PDB entry 6LX3 | electron microscopy, 3.15 A resolution | chains J and P of the 6 polymer chains in the assembly

[Chain J]
Protein: Immunoglobulin J chain
Source organism: Homo sapiens
UniProtKB: P01591 (IGJ_HUMAN); residues -22 to 136 here correspond to UniProt positions 1-159 (UniProt number = residue number + 23)
Amino-acid sequence (167 residues; numbered -22 to 144; the number before each row is that of its first residue; numbers below 1 keep their minus sign (Met-22 is residue -22)):
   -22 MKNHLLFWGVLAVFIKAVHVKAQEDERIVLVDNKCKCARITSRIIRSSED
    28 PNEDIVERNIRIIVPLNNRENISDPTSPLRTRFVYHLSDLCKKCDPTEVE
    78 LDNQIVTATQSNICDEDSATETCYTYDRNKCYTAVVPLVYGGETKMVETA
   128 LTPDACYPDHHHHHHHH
Disordered / not traced: -22 to 2, 92-97, 137-144
Differences from the reference sequence: expression tag (137-144)
Disulfides: Cys12-Cys100, Cys71-Cys91, Cys108-Cys133
Curated features (UniProtKB/Swiss-Prot):
  - modified residue: Gln0 (Pyrrolidone carboxylic acid)
  - glycosylation: Asn48 (N-linked (GlcNAc...) (complex) asparagine)

[Chain P]
Protein: Polymeric immunoglobulin receptor
Source organism: Homo sapiens
UniProtKB: P01833 (PIGR_HUMAN); residues -17 to 547 here correspond to UniProt positions 1-565 (UniProt number = residue number + 18)
Amino-acid sequence (573 residues; numbered -17 to 555; the number before each row is that of its first residue; numbers below 1 keep their minus sign (Met-17 is residue -17)):
   -17 MLLFVLTCLLAVFPAISTKSPIFGPEEVNSVEGNSVSITCYYPPTSVNRH
    33 TRKYWCRQGARGGCITLISSEGYVSSKYAGRANLTNFPENGTFVVNIAQL
    83 SQDDSGRYKCGLGINSRGLSFDVSLEVSQGPGLLNDTKVYTVDLGRTVTI
   133 NCPFKTENAQKRKSLYKQIGLYPVLVIDSSGYVNPNYTGRIRLDIQGTGQ
   183 LLFSVVINQLRLSDAGQYLCQAGDDSNSNKKNADLQVLKPEPELVYEDLR
   233 GSVTFHCALGPEVANVAKFLCRQSSGENCDVVVNTLGKRAPAFEGRILLN
   283 PQDKDGSFSVVITGLRKEDAGRYLCGAHSDGQLQEGSPIQAWQLFVNEES
   333 TIPRSPTVVKGVAGGSVAVLCPYNRKESKSIKYWCLWEGAQNGRCPLLVD
   383 SEGWVKAQYEGRLSLLEEPGNGTFTVILNQLTSRDAGFYWCLTNGDTLWR
   433 TTVEIKIIEGEPNLKVPGNVTAVLGETLKVPCHFPCKFSSYEKYWCKWNN
   483 TGCQALPSQDEGPSKAFVNCDENSRLVSLTLNLVTRADEGWYWCGVKQGH
   533 FYGETAAVYVAVEERHHHHHHHH
Disordered / not traced: -17 to 0, 113-119, 160-163, 176-184, 205-209, 489-498, 545-555
Differences from the reference sequence: expression tag (548-555)
Disulfides: Cys22-Cys92, Cys38-Cys46, Cys134-Cys202, Cys239-Cys307, Cys253-Cys261, Cys353-Cys423, Cys367-Cys377, Cys464-Cys526, Cys478-Cys485
Curated features (UniProtKB/Swiss-Prot):
  - glycosylation (N-linked (GlcNAc...) asparagine): Asn65, Asn72, Asn117, Asn168, Asn403, Asn451 (complex), Asn481
From the paper describing this entry:
  - mutagenesis - V29N/R31S, R99N/L101T: abolished binding to Fcalpha-J

[How chain J and chain P interact]
Contacting residue pairs (13):
  Ile40(J) - Arg99(P)
  Arg105(J) - Val29(P)
  Arg105(J) - Asn30(P)  hydrogen bond
  Arg105(J) - Leu101(P)
  Asn106(J) - Val29(P)
  Asp131(J) - Ser28(P)
  Asp131(J) - Val29(P)
  Asp131(J) - His32(P)
  Asp131(J) - Thr33(P)
  Tyr134(J) - Ser28(P)
  Tyr134(J) - His32(P)
  Asp136(J) - Ser28(P)
  Asp136(J) - Arg31(P)  salt bridge
Also at the interface, not in a pair above, chain J (8 interface residues in all): Glu77, Ala132
Also at the interface, not in a pair above, chain P (11 interface residues in all): Thr27, Glu331, Lys342
From the paper, about this interface:
  - specific contacts: Arg105(J)-Val29(P), Asn106(J)-Val29(P), Ala132(J)-Val29(P), Asn30(P)-Arg105(J), Arg31(P)-Asp136(J), His32(P)-Tyr134(J)
  - interface residues, chain P: Val29(P)

[Overview]
8 residues of chain J face 11 of chain P across their interface, with 1 hydrogen bond and 1 salt bridge. Among
the polar pairs are Asp136(J)-Arg31(P) and Arg105(J)-Asn30(P). The paper describes contacts between Arg105(J)
and Val29(P), Asn106(J) and Val29(P) and Ala132(J) and Val29(P) among others. From the paper: V29N/R31S and
R99N/L101T of chain P abolish binding to Fcalpha-J; the interface residue Val29(P).
Here chain J is Immunoglobulin J chain and chain P is Polymeric immunoglobulin receptor, both from Homo
sapiens. Entry 6LX3 (Cryo-EM structure of human secretory immunoglobulin A) was determined by electron
microscopy (same publication as 6LXW).
